Entry 7BL7 (X-ray diffraction, 3.33 A resolution); this record covers chains E and C of the 6 polymer chains in the assembly.

== Chain E (and C) ==
Protein: Uridylate kinase
From: Mycobacterium tuberculosis H37Rv
Notes: EC 2.7.4.22; chain C of this document is another copy of the same molecule, construct and numbering; everything in this record applies to it too
Reference sequence: P9WHK5 (PYRH_MYCTU); residues 1-261 here = UniProt positions 1-261
Chain sequence (281 residues; row label = number of the first residue in the row; numbers below 1 keep their minus sign (Met-19 is residue -19)):
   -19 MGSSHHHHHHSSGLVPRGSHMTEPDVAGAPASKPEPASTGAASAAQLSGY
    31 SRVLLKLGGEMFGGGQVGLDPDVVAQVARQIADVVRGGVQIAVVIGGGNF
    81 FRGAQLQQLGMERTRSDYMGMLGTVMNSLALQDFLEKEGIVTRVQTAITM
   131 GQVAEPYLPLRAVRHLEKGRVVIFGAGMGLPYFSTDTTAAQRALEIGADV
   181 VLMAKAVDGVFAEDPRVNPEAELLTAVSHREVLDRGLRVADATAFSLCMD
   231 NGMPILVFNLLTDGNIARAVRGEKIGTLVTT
Unresolved in the structure: -19 to 28, 192-202 (chain C: -19 to 27, 197-200)
Sequence notes: initiating methionine (-19); expression tag (-18 to 0)
Swiss-Prot annotation at these positions:
  - binding site (ATP): Lys36 to Gly39, Gly78, Arg82, Phe191, Asp194
  - binding site (UMP): Gly77, Asp97, Met158 to Thr165
  - modified residue: Thr2 (N-acetylthreonine)
Small-molecule neighbours:
  - UDP (uridine-5'-diphosphate): Lys36, Gly38, Gly39, Gly76, Gly77, Gly78, Phe81, Arg82, Gly83, Ser96, Asp97, Gly100, Met101, Gly157, Met158, Gly159, Leu160, Pro161, Tyr162, Phe163, Ser164, Thr165, Thr168
  - UTP (uridine 5'-triphosphate): Leu138, Leu140, Arg141, Arg144, Lys148

== Chain E / chain C interface ==
Contacting residue pairs - 6 pairs, chain E then chain C:
  Tyr137(E) - Gln132(C)
  Leu138(E) - Gly131(C)
  Leu138(E) - Gln132(C)
  Pro139(E) - Gln132(C)
  Leu140(E) - Val133(C)
  Arg144(E) - Arg150(C)
Interface residues without a listed pair, chain C (5 interface residues in all): Arg123

== Overview ==
The chain E/chain C interface involves 5 residues from each chain. Ligands of chain E: UDP and UTP. From
UniProt: 8 ATP-binding residues and 10 UMP-binding residues on chain E.
Chain E and chain C are both Uridylate kinase (Mycobacterium tuberculosis H37Rv); the structure, Crystal
structure of UMPK from M. tuberculosis in complex with UDP and UTP (P21212 form), was determined by X-ray
diffraction (same publication as 7BIX and 7BES).
